Entry 8ZEH (electron microscopy, 2.78 A resolution); this record covers chains r and b of the 25 polymer chains in the assembly.

# Chain r
Name: Tp-PsaR
Source organism: Thalassiosira pseudonana CCMP1335
UniProtKB: B8BRQ8 (B8BRQ8_THAPS); residue numbers follow UniProt; this construct covers 51-139
Chain sequence (89 residues; numbered 51 to 139; the number before each row is that of its first residue):
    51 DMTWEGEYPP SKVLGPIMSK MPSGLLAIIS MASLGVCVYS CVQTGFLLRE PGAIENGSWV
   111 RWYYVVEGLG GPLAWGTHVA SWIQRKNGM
Ion coordination: chlorophyll a Mg near His128 (its only coordinating residue here)
Residues lining bound ligands:
  - Fucoxanthin (A86; (3S,3'S,5R,5'R,6S,6'R,8'R)-3,5'-dihydroxy-8-oxo-6',7'-didehydro-5,5',6,6',7,8-hexahydro-5,6-epoxy-beta,beta-caroten-3'- yl acetate), molecule 1: Gly74, Ala77, Ser80, Met81, Leu84, Cys87, Cys91, Gly118, Gly121, Pro122, Ala124, Trp125, His128, Arg135
  - Fucoxanthin (A86), molecule 2: Trp112, Val116, Leu119
  - chlorophyll a (CLA), molecule 1: Met52, Pro59, Val63, Leu64, Met68, Pro122, Leu123, Trp125, Gly126, Thr127, Ala130, Ile133
  - chlorophyll a (CLA), molecule 2: Trp54, Pro59, Val129, Trp132, Ile133
  - chlorophyll a (CLA), molecule 3: Val63, Leu64, Gly65, Pro66, Ile67, Met68
  - chlorophyll a (CLA), molecule 4: Leu84, Cys87, Val88, Cys91, Val92, Phe96
  - chlorophyll a (CLA), molecule 5: Leu98, Arg99, Trp109
  - chlorophyll a (CLA), molecule 6: Asn106, Gly107, Trp109, Val110, Trp112, Val115
  - chlorophyll a (CLA), molecule 7: Trp125, His128, Val129, Ser131, Trp132, Arg135

# Chain b
Name: Photosystem I P700 chlorophyll a apoprotein A2
Source organism: Thalassiosira pseudonana CCMP1335
Notes: EC 1.97.1.12
UniProtKB: A0T0M9 (PSAB_THAPS); residues 2-733 here = UniProt positions 2-733
Chain sequence (732 residues; numbered 2 to 733; the number before each row is that of its first residue):
     2 ATKFPKFSQA LAQDPATRRI WYGIATAHDL EAHDGMTEEN LYQKIFASHF GHLAIIFLWT
    62 SGNLFHVAWQ GNFEKWVSNP LKTRPIAHSI WDPHFGESAL KAFSKGNTYP VNITFSGLYQ
   122 WWYTIGFRTN QELYKGSIGL LLLASVLLIA GWLHLQPKFR PSLSWFKNNE SRLNHHLSGL
   182 LGFSSLAWTG HLVHVAIPAS RGVHVGWDNF LTTPPHPAGL TPFFTGNWTV YAENPDSATH
   242 VFNTSEGSGT AILTFLGGFH PQTQSLWLSD MAHHHLAIAV VFIVAGHMYR TNFGIGHNMK
   302 EILDAHRPPG GRLGAGHVGL FETITNSLHM QLGLALACLG VATSLTAQHM YALTPYAYLS
   362 KDFTTEAALY THHQYIAGFL MVGAFAHGAI FFVRDYDPEL NKNNVLARML EHKEAIISHL
   422 SWASLFLGFH TLGLYIHNDT VVAFGQPEKQ ILFEPLFAEY IQAASGKAVY QFNVLLASST
   482 SPATAAGNQV WLPGWLEAIN NPKTDLFLKI GPGDFLVHHA IALGLHVTAL ILVKGALDAR
   542 GSKLMPDKKD FGYSFPCDGP GRGGTCDISA WDAFYLAMFW MLNTIGWVTF YWHWKHMTIW
   602 GGNPGQFDES SNYIMGWLRD YLWLNSSPLI NGYNPFGMNN LSVWSWMFLF GHLIWATGFM
   662 FLISWRGYWQ ELIETLVWAH ERTPLANLIR WRDKPVALSI VQARLVGLVH FSVGYILTYA
   722 AFVIASTSGK FA
Ion coordination: chlorophyll a Mg (32 sites), coordinated by His29, His50, His53, His67, His89, Asp93, His95, His155, His176, His177, His192, His195, His274, His275, His276, His288 and 16 more; 4Fe-4S cluster Fe near Cys558 (its only coordinating residue here)
Residues lining bound ligands:
  - Fucoxanthin (A86; (3S,3'S,5R,5'R,6S,6'R,8'R)-3,5'-dihydroxy-8-oxo-6',7'-didehydro-5,5',6,6',7,8-hexahydro-5,6-epoxy-beta,beta-caroten-3'- yl acetate): Thr226, Gly227, Asn228, Val285
  - beta-carotene (BCR), molecule 1: Gly52, Ile56, Leu149
  - beta-carotene (BCR), molecule 2: Leu54, Ile57, Phe58, Trp60, Gly180, Leu181, Phe184, Ser185
  - beta-carotene (BCR), molecule 3: Leu187, Leu221, Phe224, Phe225, Val281, Ile284, Val285, His288
  - beta-carotene (BCR), molecule 4: Met331, Gly334, Leu335, Ala338, Val342, Met382, Ala385, Phe386, Gly389, Phe393, Ala537
  - beta-carotene (BCR), molecule 5: Phe386, Leu407, Met410, Val534, Leu538
  - beta-carotene (BCR), molecule 6: Trp647, Met648, Phe651, Trp670, Leu677
  - beta-carotene (BCR), molecule 7: Thr684, Pro685, Leu686
  - chlorophyll a (CLA), molecule 1: Phe5, Phe8, Ile25, Ala28, His29, Leu31, His34, Ser49, His53, Ile56
  - chlorophyll a (CLA), molecule 2: Thr18, Ile21, Trp22, Ile674, Leu677, Val678, His681, Ile690, Arg691, Trp692, Arg693, Asp694, Pro696, Val697
  - chlorophyll a (CLA), molecule 3: Trp22, Phe651, Leu654, Ile655, Thr658, Met661, Phe662, Leu699, Val707, Val710, His711, Val714
  - chlorophyll a (CLA), molecule 4: Ile25, Ala26, Thr27, Ala28, His29, Asp30, His330, Leu333, Leu337, Phe380, Leu381, Val383, Gly384, Ala387, His388, Ile391, Arg395, Tyr554, Trp572, Phe575, Val710, Val714
  - chlorophyll a (CLA), molecule 5: His29, Leu31, Tyr43, Ile46, Ser49, His50, His53, Leu54, Ile57, Phe167, Arg173, His177, Leu181, Leu329, Gln332, Leu333, Ala336, Leu337, Leu340
  - chlorophyll a (CLA), molecule 6: His29, His53, Ile56, Ile57, Trp60, Phe380, Leu381
  - chlorophyll a (CLA), molecule 7: Phe47, His50, Phe51, Leu54, Trp166, Phe167, Asn169, Ser172, Arg173, His176, His177, Gly180, Leu181, Leu182, Phe283, Leu340, Ala343, Leu346
  - chlorophyll a (CLA), molecule 8: Phe47, Phe51, Val147, Ile150, Ala151, Leu154, His155, Lys159, Phe160, Pro162, Trp166
  - chlorophyll a (CLA), molecule 9: Ile56, Leu59, Trp60, Ser62, Gly63, Phe66, His67, Trp70, Gln71, His89, Ser90, Trp92, Leu142
  - chlorophyll a (CLA), molecule 10: Trp60, Thr61, Ser117, Gly118, Leu119, Trp122, Ser185, Ala343, Thr344, Thr347, Met351, Tyr357, Leu370, His373, His374, Ile377, Leu381
  - chlorophyll a (CLA), molecule 11: Trp60, Asn64, His67, Val68, Ala88, His89, Asn113, Ile114, Thr115, Phe116, Ser117, Leu119, Val644, Trp645, Met648
  - chlorophyll a (CLA), molecule 12: Trp60, Asn64, Phe116, Ser117, Leu119, Ala369, Leu370, Thr372, His373, Tyr376, Ile377, Phe380, Trp645, Ile717, Tyr720, Ala721, Val724, Ile725
  - chlorophyll a (CLA), molecule 13: Thr61, Leu65, Trp122, Trp123, Leu141, Trp208, Phe211, Leu212
  - chlorophyll a (CLA), molecule 14: His89, Ser90, Ile91, Trp92, Asp93, Pro94, His95, Phe96, Phe104, Asn113, Ser643, Val644, Trp647
  - chlorophyll a (CLA), molecule 15: Trp122, Thr125, Ile126, Leu181, Leu182, Ser185, Ser186, Trp189, Met272, His275, His276, Ile279, Leu346, Thr347, His350, Met351, Pro356, Tyr357
  - chlorophyll a (CLA), molecule 16: Ile126, Gly127, Phe128, Glu133, Gly137, Gly140, Leu143, Val147, Ser185, Ala188, Trp189, Gly191, His192, His195, Val196, Val206, Gly207, Trp208, Phe211
  - chlorophyll a (CLA), molecule 17: Trp166, Asn169, Ser172, His176, Thr292, Asn293, Phe294
  - chlorophyll a (CLA), molecule 18: Asn170, Arg173, Leu174, His177, Leu178, Met300, Leu304, Phe322, Ile325, Thr326, Leu335, Ala336, Cys339, Leu340, Ala343
  - chlorophyll a (CLA), molecule 19: Leu174, Leu178, Leu182, Val282, Phe283, Ala286, Met289, Tyr290, Met300, Ile303, Leu304
  - chlorophyll a (CLA), molecule 20: Asn175, His176, Ser179, Gly180, Phe184, Ile284, His288, Tyr290, Thr292, Phe294, Ile296
  - chlorophyll a (CLA), molecule 21: Phe184, Leu187, Ala188, Thr190, Gly191, Val194, His195, Phe211, Leu212, Thr213, Thr214, Pro215, Pro216, His217, Gly220, Leu221, Tyr232, Ile253, Leu254, Leu277
  - chlorophyll a (CLA), molecule 22: Phe224, Phe225, Thr226, Gly227, Trp229
  - chlorophyll a (CLA), molecule 23: Phe224, Gly227, Trp229, Thr230, Tyr232, Ala233, Leu254, Thr255, Phe256, His274, Leu277, Ala278, Val281, Val491, Trp492
  - chlorophyll a (CLA), molecule 24: Thr255, Phe256, Gly258, Gly259, Leu267, Asp271, Met272, His274, His275, Ala278, Ile279, His350, Leu354, Trp492, Trp496
  - chlorophyll a (CLA), molecule 25: Val285, Ala286, His288, Met289, Ile296, Gly297, His298
  - chlorophyll a (CLA), molecule 26: Met289, His298, Glu302, Ile303, Ala306, His307
  - chlorophyll a (CLA), molecule 27: Ile303, Leu304, His307, Leu314, His318, Leu321, Ile325, Met331, Val406, Leu407, Met410
  - chlorophyll a (CLA), molecule 28: Ala306, His307, Arg308, Pro309, Pro310, Arg313, Leu314
  - chlorophyll a (CLA), molecule 29: Arg313, Leu314, Gly315, Val406, Arg409, Met410, Glu412, His413, Ala416, Ile417, His420
  - chlorophyll a (CLA), molecule 30: Cys339, Val342, Leu346, Gln349, His350, Tyr352, Ala353, Leu354, Leu507, Phe508
  - chlorophyll a (CLA), molecule 31: Val342, Ser345, Leu346, Gln349, Gln375, Gly379, Met382, Phe386, Leu526, Thr529, Ala530, Leu533, Met582, Thr585, Ile586
  - chlorophyll a (CLA), molecule 32: Gln349, Tyr352, Tyr371, Phe458, Ala459, Ile462, Gln463, Phe508, Leu509, Ile511, His519, Ile522, Leu526, Val589, Tyr592, Trp593, Lys596, His597
  - chlorophyll a (CLA), molecule 33: Ala416, His420, Trp423
  - chlorophyll a (CLA), molecule 34: Ile417, His420, Leu421, Trp423, Ala424, Ala523, Leu526, His527
  - chlorophyll a (CLA), molecule 35: Ser419, His420, Ser422, Trp423, Leu426
  - chlorophyll a (CLA), molecule 36: Ser422, Ser425, Leu426, Gly429, Phe430, Leu433, Leu524, Val528, Leu531, Ile532, Leu577, Phe580, Trp581
  - chlorophyll a (CLA), molecule 37: Trp423, Leu426, Phe427, Phe430, His431
  - chlorophyll a (CLA), molecule 38: Phe427, Leu428, Phe454, Glu455, Pro456, Leu457, Phe458, Ala459, Asp515, Phe516, His519, His520, Ala523, His527
  - chlorophyll a (CLA), molecule 39: His431, Gly434, Leu435, Ile437, His438, Thr441, Val442, Lys450, Ile452
  - chlorophyll a (CLA), molecule 40: Thr432, Leu433, Tyr436, Ala521, Leu524, Asn584, Trp588, Phe591, Ile615, Trp618, Leu619, Leu623, Ser627, Ile631, Phe649, His653, Trp656, Phe712, Tyr716, Thr719, Tyr720, Phe723
  - chlorophyll a (CLA), molecule 41: Leu433, Ile437, Asp440, Leu524, Phe580, Trp581, Asn584, Trp588, Ile615, Leu619, Trp656, Phe712
  - chlorophyll a (CLA), molecule 42: Phe458, Tyr461, Phe473
  - chlorophyll a (CLA), molecule 43: Ile462, Ala465, Ser466, Leu476, Leu477, Trp492, Leu493, Trp496, Phe508
  - chlorophyll a (CLA), molecule 44: Leu476, Pro483, Ala484, Ala487, Gly488, Val491, Trp492
  - chlorophyll a (CLA), molecule 45: Leu619, Leu623, Trp624
  - chlorophyll a (CLA), molecule 46: Trp647, Leu650, Phe651, His653, Leu654, Trp656, Ala657
  - chlorophyll a (CLA), molecule 47: Leu654, Ala657, Thr658, Phe660, Met661, Ile664, Ser665, Tyr669, Trp670, Leu673
  - chlorophyll a (CLA), molecule 48: Leu677, Ala680, His681, Thr684, Ala687, Ile690
  - chlorophyll a (CLA), molecule 49: Trp679, Ala680, Arg683, Thr684, Pro685
  - chlorophyll a (CLA), molecule 50: Pro685, Leu686, Ala687, Leu689
  - phylloquinone (PQN): Ile21, Trp22, Met661, Phe662, Ser665, Trp666, Arg667, Trp670, Ile674, Ala698, Leu699, Ser700, Ala704
  - 4Fe-4S cluster (SF4): Cys558, Asp559, Gly560, Pro561, Gly565, Thr566, Cys567, Trp666, Ile701
Swiss-Prot annotation at these positions:
  - binding site ([4Fe-4S] cluster): Cys558, Cys567
  - binding site (chlorophyll a): His653, Met661, Tyr669
  - binding site (phylloquinone): Trp670

# Chain r / chain b interface
Residue-residue contacts (24):
  Asp51(r) - Glu302(b)
  Met52(r) - Glu302(b)
  Met52(r) - Ala306(b)
  Thr53(r) - Asp305(b)
  Trp54(r) - Ala306(b)  hydrogen bond (side chain-backbone)
  Trp54(r) - Arg308(b)  hydrogen bond (backbone-side chain)
  Trp54(r) - Pro310(b)  hydrophobic
  Glu55(r) - Arg308(b)
  Gly56(r) - Arg308(b)  hydrogen bond (backbone-side chain)
  Gly56(r) - Pro310(b)
  Leu98(r) - Ala487(b)
  Leu98(r) - Gln490(b)
  Leu98(r) - Val491(b)  hydrophobic
  Arg99(r) - Pro483(b)  hydrogen bond (side chain-backbone)
  Arg99(r) - Ala486(b)
  Arg99(r) - Ala487(b)
  Glu100(r) - Gln490(b)  hydrogen bond (backbone-side chain)
  Pro101(r) - Gln490(b)
  Gly102(r) - Gln490(b)  hydrogen bond (backbone-side chain)
  Ile104(r) - Gln490(b)
  Asn106(r) - Thr230(b)
  Asn106(r) - Ala233(b)
  Asn106(r) - Glu234(b)
  Trp109(r) - Val491(b)
Other interface residues (no listed pair), chain r (18 interface residues in all): Glu57, Val63, Gly107, Ser108
Other interface residues (no listed pair), chain b (15 interface residues in all): Val319, Asn489

# Summary
18 residues of chain r face 15 of chain b across their interface, with 6 hydrogen bonds. Polar contacts
include Trp54(r)-Ala306(b), Trp54(r)-Arg308(b) and Gly56(r)-Arg308(b). 5 chlorophyll a molecules and one
Fucoxanthin molecule are bound between chain r and chain b.
Here chain r is Tp-PsaR and chain b is Photosystem I P700 chlorophyll a apoprotein A2, both from Thalassiosira
pseudonana CCMP1335. Entry 8ZEH (PSI-FCPI-L in Thalassiosira pseudonana) was determined by electron microscopy
(same publication as 8ZET).
